9ATR - chains B and C of the 6 polymer chains in the assembly; structure by electron microscopy, 3.70 A resolution.

== Chain B (and C) ==
Name: Spike glycoprotein
From: Severe acute respiratory syndrome coronavirus 2
Notes: chain C of this document is another copy of the same molecule, construct and numbering; everything in this record applies to it too
UniProt: P0DTC2 (SPIKE_SARS2); aligned to UniProt positions 14-1207 over residues 14-1207 (the alignment contains insertions or deletions, so no single offset holds)
Chain sequence (1230 residues; row label = number of the first residue in the row):
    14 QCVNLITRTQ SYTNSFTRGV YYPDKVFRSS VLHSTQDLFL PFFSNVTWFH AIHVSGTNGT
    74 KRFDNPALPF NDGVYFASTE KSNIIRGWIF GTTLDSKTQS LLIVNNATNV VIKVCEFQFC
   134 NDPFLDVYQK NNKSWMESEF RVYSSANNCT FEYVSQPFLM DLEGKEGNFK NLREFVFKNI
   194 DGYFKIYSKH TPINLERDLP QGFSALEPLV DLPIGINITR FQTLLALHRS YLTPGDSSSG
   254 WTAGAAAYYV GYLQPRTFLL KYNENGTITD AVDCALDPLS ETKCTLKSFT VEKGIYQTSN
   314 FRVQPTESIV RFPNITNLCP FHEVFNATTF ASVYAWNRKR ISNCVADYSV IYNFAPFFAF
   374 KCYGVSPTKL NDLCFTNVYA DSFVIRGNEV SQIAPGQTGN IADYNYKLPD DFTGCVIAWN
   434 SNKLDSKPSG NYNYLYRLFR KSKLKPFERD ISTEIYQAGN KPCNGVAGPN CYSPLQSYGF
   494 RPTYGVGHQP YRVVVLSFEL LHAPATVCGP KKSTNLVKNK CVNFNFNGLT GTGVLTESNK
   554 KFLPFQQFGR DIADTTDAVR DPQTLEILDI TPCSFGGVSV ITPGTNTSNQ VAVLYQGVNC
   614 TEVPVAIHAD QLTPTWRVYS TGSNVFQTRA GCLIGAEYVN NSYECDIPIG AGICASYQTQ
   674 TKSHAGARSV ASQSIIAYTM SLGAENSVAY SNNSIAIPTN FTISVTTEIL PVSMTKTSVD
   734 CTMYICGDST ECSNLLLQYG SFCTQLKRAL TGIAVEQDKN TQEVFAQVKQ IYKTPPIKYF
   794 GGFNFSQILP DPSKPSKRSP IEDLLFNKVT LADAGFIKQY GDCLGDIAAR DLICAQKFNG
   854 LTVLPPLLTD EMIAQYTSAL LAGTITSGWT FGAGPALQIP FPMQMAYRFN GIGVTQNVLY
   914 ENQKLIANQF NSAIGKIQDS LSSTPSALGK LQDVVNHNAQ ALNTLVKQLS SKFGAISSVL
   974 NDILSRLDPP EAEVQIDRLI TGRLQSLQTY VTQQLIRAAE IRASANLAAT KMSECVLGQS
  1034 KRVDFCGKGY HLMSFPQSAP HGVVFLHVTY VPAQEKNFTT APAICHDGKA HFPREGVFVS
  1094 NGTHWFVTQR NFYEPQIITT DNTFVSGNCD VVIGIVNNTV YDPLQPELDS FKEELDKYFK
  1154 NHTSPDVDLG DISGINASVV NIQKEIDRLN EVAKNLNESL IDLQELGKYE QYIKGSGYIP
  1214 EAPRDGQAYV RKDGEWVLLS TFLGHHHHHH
Not modelled in the structure: 14-15, 67-76, 141-149, 174-182, 243-253, 617-1243
Cystine bridges: Cys128-Cys162, Cys287-Cys297, Cys332-Cys357, Cys375-Cys428, Cys387-Cys521, Cys476-Cys484, Cys534-Cys586
Covalent attachments: N-acetylglucosamine (NAG) linked to Asn58, Asn119, Asn161, Asn278, Asn327
Differences from the reference sequence: variant Ile19 (Thr in P0DTC2), Ser24 (Ala27 in P0DTC2), Ala80 (Val83 in P0DTC2), Asp139 (Gly142 in P0DTC2), Gln142 (His146 in P0DTC2), Glu179 (Gln183 in P0DTC2), Glu209 (Val213 in P0DTC2), His335 (Gly339 in P0DTC2), Thr342 (Arg346 in P0DTC2), Ile364 (Leu368 in P0DTC2), Phe367 (Ser371 in P0DTC2), Pro369 (Ser373 in P0DTC2), Phe371 (Ser375 in P0DTC2), Ala372 (Thr376 in P0DTC2), Asn401 (Asp405 in P0DTC2), Ser404 (Arg408 in P0DTC2), Asn413 (Lys417 in P0DTC2), Lys436 (Asn440 in P0DTC2), Pro441 (Val445 in P0DTC2), Ser442 (Gly446 in P0DTC2), Lys456 (Asn460 in P0DTC2), Asn473 (Ser477 in P0DTC2), Lys474 (Thr478 in P0DTC2), Ala480 (Glu484 in P0DTC2), Pro482 (Phe486 in P0DTC2), Ser486 (Phe490 in P0DTC2), Arg494 (Gln498 in P0DTC2), Tyr497 (Asn501 in P0DTC2), His501 (Tyr505 in P0DTC2), Gly610 (Asp614 in P0DTC2), Tyr651 (His655 in P0DTC2), Lys675 (Asn679 in P0DTC2), His677 (Pro681 in P0DTC2), Lys760 (Asn764 in P0DTC2), Tyr792 (Asp796 in P0DTC2), His950 (Gln954 in P0DTC2), Lys965 (Asn969 in P0DTC2); engineered mutation Ala678 (Arg682 in P0DTC2), Gly679 (Arg683 in P0DTC2), Pro813 (Phe817 in P0DTC2), Pro888 (Ala892 in P0DTC2), Pro895 (Ala899 in P0DTC2), Pro938 (Ala942 in P0DTC2), Pro982 (Lys986 in P0DTC2), Pro983 (Val987 in P0DTC2); expression tag (1208-1243)
Ligand contacts: N-acetylglucosamine (NAG; 2-acetamido-2-deoxy-beta-D-glucopyranose): Arg453, Lys454, Glu461
UniProt features mapped onto this chain:
  - glycosylation (N-linked (GlcNAc...) asparagine): Asn17 (complex), Asn122 (hybrid)

== How chain B and chain C interact ==
Contacting residue pairs (22; chain B residue first):
  Arg353(B) with Pro226(C)
  Asn390(B) with Tyr196(C), hydrogen bond
  Tyr392(B) with Pro226(C)
  Tyr485(B) with Thr381(C)
  Lys553(B) with Phe40(C)
  Lys554(B) with Phe40(C); Asn278(C), hydrogen bond
  Phe555(B) with Phe40(C), hydrophobic
  Phe558(B) with Tyr35(C), hydrophobic; Lys38(C); Glu220(C); Pro221(C)
  Gln559(B) with Lys38(C); Val39(C), hydrogen bond (side chain-backbone); Phe40(C)
  Gln560(B) with Lys38(C), hydrogen bond (backbone-backbone)
  Phe561(B) with Val39(C); Phe40(C), hydrogen bond (backbone-backbone)
  Gly562(B) with Phe40(C)
  Arg563(B) with Val39(C); Phe40(C), hydrogen bond (backbone-backbone)
  Ile565(B) with Val44(C), hydrophobic
Also at the interface, not in a pair above, chain B (17 interface residues in all): Phe452, Ile464, His515
Also at the interface, not in a pair above, chain C (13 interface residues in all): Gln112, Ser379

== Summary ==
17 residues of chain B face 13 of chain C across their interface, with 6 hydrogen bonds. Polar pairs include
Asn390(B)-Tyr196(C), Lys554(B)-Asn278(C) and Gln559(B)-Val39(C). Bound to chain B: N-acetylglucosamine.
Covalently linked N-acetylglucosamine: at Asn58(B), Asn119(B), Asn161(B), Asn278(B) and Asn327(B).
Chain B and chain C are both Spike glycoprotein (Severe acute respiratory syndrome coronavirus 2); the
structure, local refinement of XBB.1.5 spike/Nanosota-8 complex, was determined by electron microscopy.
